Entry 4GXF (X-ray diffraction, 2.73 A resolution); this record covers chains B and C of the 3 polymer chains in the assembly.

== Chain B (and C) ==
Protein: Putative copper oxidase
Organism: Streptomyces coelicolor
Notes: chain C of this document is another copy of the same molecule, construct and numbering; everything in this record applies to it too
UniProt: Q9XAL8 (Q9XAL8_STRCO); residue numbers follow UniProt; this construct covers 38-316
Chain sequence (279 residues; row label = number of the first residue in the row):
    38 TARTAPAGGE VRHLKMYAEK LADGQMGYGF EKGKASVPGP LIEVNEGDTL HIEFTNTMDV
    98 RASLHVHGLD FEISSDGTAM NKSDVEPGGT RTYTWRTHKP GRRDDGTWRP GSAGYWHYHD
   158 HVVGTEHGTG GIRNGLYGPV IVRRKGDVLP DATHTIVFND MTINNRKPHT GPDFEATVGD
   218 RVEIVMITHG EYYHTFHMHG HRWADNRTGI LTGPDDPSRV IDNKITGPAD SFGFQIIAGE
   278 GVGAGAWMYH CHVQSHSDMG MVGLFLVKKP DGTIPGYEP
Sequence notes: engineered mutation Phe108 (Tyr in Q9XAL8)
Metal / ion sites: Cu ion site 1: His102 (together with oxygen atom) (shared with His234(C) of chain C); Cu ion site 2: His104, His156 (together with oxygen atom) (shared with His289(C) of chain C); Cu ion site 3: His158 (together with oxygen atom) (shared with His236(C), His287(C) of chain C); Cu ion site 4: His231, Cys288, His293; Cu ion site 5: His234 (shared with 1 residue of chain A); Cu ion site 6: His236, His287 (together with oxygen atom) (shared with 1 residue of chain A); Cu ion site 7: His289 (together with oxygen atom) (shared with 2 residues of chain A)
Residues lining bound ligands:
  - oxygen atom (O), molecule 1: His102, His104, His156, His158
  - oxygen atom (O), molecule 2: His234, His236, His287, His289

== Chain B / chain C interface ==
Residue-residue contacts - 85 pairs, chain B then chain C:
  His102(B) - His234(C)
  His102(B) - His236(C)
  His104(B) - His234(C)
  His104(B) - Asp259(C)  salt bridge
  His104(B) - His289(C)  hydrogen bond
  Gly105(B) - Arg239(C)  hydrogen bond (backbone-side chain)
  Gly105(B) - Asp259(C)  hydrogen bond (backbone-side chain)
  Asp107(B) - Arg239(C)  salt bridge
  Asp107(B) - Gly278(C)
  Asp107(B) - Val279(C)
  Phe108(B) - Val279(C)
  Phe108(B) - Trp284(C)
  Glu109(B) - Val279(C)
  Glu109(B) - Trp284(C)
  Ile110(B) - Ala281(C)
  Ile110(B) - Gly282(C)
  Ile110(B) - Ala283(C)
  Ile110(B) - Trp284(C)
  Ile110(B) - Pro312(C)  hydrophobic
  Asp113(B) - His236(C)  salt bridge
  Thr115(B) - His236(C)
  Thr115(B) - Met285(C)
  Met117(B) - Ala283(C)
  Met117(B) - Leu301(C)  hydrophobic
  Met117(B) - Gly313(C)
  Asn118(B) - Gly313(C)
  Arg139(B) - Thr249(C)  hydrogen bond (side chain-backbone)
  Arg140(B) - Ile274(C)
  Arg140(B) - Glu277(C)  salt bridge
  Asp142(B) - Thr38(C)
  Asp142(B) - Ala39(C)
  Asp142(B) - Arg218(C)  salt bridge
  Thr144(B) - Val185(C)
  Thr144(B) - Arg218(C)
  Trp145(B) - Leu248(C)
  Trp145(B) - Thr249(C)
  Trp145(B) - Gly250(C)
  Trp145(B) - Pro251(C)  hydrophobic
  Arg146(B) - Glu277(C)  salt bridge
  Pro147(B) - Leu248(C)  hydrophobic
  Trp153(B) - Val257(C)
  Trp153(B) - Ile258(C)  hydrophobic
  Trp153(B) - Asp259(C)
  His156(B) - His289(C)
  His158(B) - His236(C)  hydrogen bond
  Thr162(B) - Asp295(C)  hydrogen bond
  His164(B) - Met285(C)
  His164(B) - Gln291(C)  hydrogen bond (backbone-side chain)
  His164(B) - Ser294(C)
  His164(B) - Asp295(C)
  His164(B) - Val299(C)
  Gly165(B) - Gln291(C)
  Thr166(B) - Gln291(C)  hydrogen bond
  Thr166(B) - Asp295(C)  hydrogen bond
  Ile169(B) - Gln291(C)
  Gly227(B) - Val290(C)
  Gly227(B) - Gln291(C)  hydrogen bond (backbone-backbone)
  Glu228(B) - Tyr230(C)  hydrogen bond (backbone-side chain)
  Glu228(B) - Val290(C)
  Glu228(B) - Gln291(C)
  Glu228(B) - Ser292(C)  hydrogen bond (side chain-backbone)
  Tyr229(B) - Tyr230(C)  hydrogen bond (backbone-side chain)
  Tyr230(B) - Tyr230(C)  hydrogen bond (backbone-side chain)
  Asp242(B) - Arg256(C)  salt bridge
  Asn243(B) - Pro254(C)
  Asn243(B) - Arg256(C)  hydrogen bond (backbone-side chain)
  Arg244(B) - Pro254(C)  hydrogen bond (backbone-backbone)
  Arg244(B) - Arg256(C)
  Asp253(B) - Pro254(C)
  Lys261(B) - Arg256(C)
  Ile262(B) - Ile262(C)  hydrophobic
  Thr263(B) - Ile262(C)
  Gly264(B) - Thr232(C)
  Gly264(B) - Ile262(C)
  Pro265(B) - Tyr230(C)
  Pro265(B) - Thr232(C)  hydrogen bond (backbone-side chain)
  Pro265(B) - Asn260(C)  hydrogen bond (backbone-side chain)
  Pro265(B) - His289(C)
  Pro265(B) - Val290(C)  hydrophobic
  Ala266(B) - Asn260(C)
  Ala266(B) - His289(C)
  Asp267(B) - Asn260(C)  hydrogen bond
  Asp267(B) - Lys261(C)
  Asp267(B) - Ile262(C)
  Phe269(B) - Arg256(C)
Interface residues without a listed pair, chain B (47 interface residues in all): Leu106, His135, Gly148, Ser255, Ser268
Interface residues without a listed pair, chain C (44 interface residues in all): Gly237, Ser255, His287, His293

== Summary ==
47 residues of chain B face 44 of chain C across their interface; the contacts include 19 hydrogen bonds and 7
salt bridges. Polar contacts include His104(B)-Asp259(C), Asp107(B)-Arg239(C) and Asp113(B)-His236(C). Chain B
binds oxygen atom. His236(B) and His287(B) coordinate Cu ion site 6.
Both chains are Putative copper oxidase (Streptomyces coelicolor). Entry 4GXF (Role of the biradical
intermediate observed during the turnover of SLAC: A two-domain laccase from Streptomyces ...) was determined
by X-ray diffraction (same publication as 4GY4).
